7M6H - chains B and C of the 7 polymer chains in the assembly; structure by electron microscopy, 4.00 A resolution.

# Chain B (and C)
Name: Spike glycoprotein
Organism: Severe acute respiratory syndrome coronavirus 2
Notes: chain C of this document is another copy of the same molecule, construct and numbering; everything in this record applies to it too
Reference sequence: P0DTC2 (SPIKE_SARS2); residues 1-1213 here = UniProt positions 1-1213
Sequence (1259 residues; each row starts with the number of its first residue):
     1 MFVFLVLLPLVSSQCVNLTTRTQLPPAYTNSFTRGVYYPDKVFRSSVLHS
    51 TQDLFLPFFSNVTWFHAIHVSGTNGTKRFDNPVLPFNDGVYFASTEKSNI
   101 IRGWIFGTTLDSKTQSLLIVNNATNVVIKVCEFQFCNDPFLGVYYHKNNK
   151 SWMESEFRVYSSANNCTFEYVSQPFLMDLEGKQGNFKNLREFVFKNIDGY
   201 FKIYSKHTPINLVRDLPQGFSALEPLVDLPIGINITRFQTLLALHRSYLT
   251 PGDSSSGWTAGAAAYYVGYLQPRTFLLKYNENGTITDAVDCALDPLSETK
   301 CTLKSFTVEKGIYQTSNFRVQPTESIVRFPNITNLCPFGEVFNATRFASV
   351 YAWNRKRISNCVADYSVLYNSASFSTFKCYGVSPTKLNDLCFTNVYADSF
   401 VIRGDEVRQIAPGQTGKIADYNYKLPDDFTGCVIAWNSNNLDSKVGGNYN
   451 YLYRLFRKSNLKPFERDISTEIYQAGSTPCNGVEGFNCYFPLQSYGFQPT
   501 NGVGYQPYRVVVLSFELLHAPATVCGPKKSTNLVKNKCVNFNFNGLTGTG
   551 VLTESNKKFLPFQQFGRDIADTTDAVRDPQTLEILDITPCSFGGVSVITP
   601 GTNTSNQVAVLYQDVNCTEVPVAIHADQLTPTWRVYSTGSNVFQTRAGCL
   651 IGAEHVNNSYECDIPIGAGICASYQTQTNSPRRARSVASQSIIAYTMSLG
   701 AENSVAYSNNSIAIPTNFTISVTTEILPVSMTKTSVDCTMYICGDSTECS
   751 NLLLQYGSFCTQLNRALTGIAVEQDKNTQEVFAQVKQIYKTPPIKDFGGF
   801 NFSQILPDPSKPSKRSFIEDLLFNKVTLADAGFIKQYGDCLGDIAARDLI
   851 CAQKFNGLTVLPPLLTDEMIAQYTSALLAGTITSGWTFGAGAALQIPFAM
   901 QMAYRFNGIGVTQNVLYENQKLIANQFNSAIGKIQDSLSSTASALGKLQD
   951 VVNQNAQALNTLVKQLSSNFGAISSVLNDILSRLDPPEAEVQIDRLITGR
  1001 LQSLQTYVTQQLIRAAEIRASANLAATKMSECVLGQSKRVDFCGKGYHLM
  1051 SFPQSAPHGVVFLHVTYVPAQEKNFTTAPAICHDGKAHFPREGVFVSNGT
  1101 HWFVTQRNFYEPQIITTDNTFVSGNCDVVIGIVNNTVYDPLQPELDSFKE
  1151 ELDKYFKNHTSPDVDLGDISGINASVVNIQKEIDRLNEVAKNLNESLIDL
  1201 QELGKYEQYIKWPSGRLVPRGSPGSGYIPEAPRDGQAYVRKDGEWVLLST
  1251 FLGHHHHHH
Disordered / not traced: 1-26, 70-79, 144-164, 173-185, 246-262, 621-640, 677-688, 828-853, 1148-1259
Differences from the reference sequence: engineered mutation Pro986 (Lys in P0DTC2), Pro987 (Val in P0DTC2); expression tag (1214-1259)
Swiss-Prot annotation at these positions:
  - region: Asn280 to Cys301 (Putative superantigen), Arg403 to Asp405 (Integrin-binding motif), Asn448 to Phe456 (Immunodominant HLA epitope recognized by the CD8+), Pro681 to Ala684 (Putative superantigen), Ser816 to Tyr837 (Fusion peptide 1), Lys835 to Phe855 (Fusion peptide 2), Asp1163 to Glu1202 (Heptad repeat 2)
  - site (Cleavage): Arg685, Ser686, Arg815, Ser816
  - glycosylation: Asn17 (N-linked (GlcNAc...) (complex) asparagine), Asn61 (N-linked (GlcNAc...) (hybrid) asparagine), Asn74 (N-linked (GlcNAc...) (complex) asparagine), Asn122 (N-linked (GlcNAc...) (hybrid) asparagine), Asn149 (N-linked (GlcNAc...) (complex) asparagine), Asn165 (N-linked (GlcNAc...) (complex) asparagine), Asn234 (N-linked (GlcNAc...) (high mannose) asparagine), Asn282 (N-linked (GlcNAc...) (complex) asparagine), Thr323 (O-linked (GalNAc) threonine), Ser325 (O-linked (HexNAc...) serine), Asn331 (N-linked (GlcNAc...) (complex) asparagine), Asn343 (N-linked (GlcNAc...) (complex) asparagine), Asn603 (N-linked (GlcNAc...) (hybrid) asparagine), Asn616 (N-linked (GlcNAc...) (complex) asparagine), Asn657 (N-linked (GlcNAc...) (complex) asparagine), Thr676 (O-linked (GlcNAc...) threonine), Thr678 (O-linked (GlcNAc...) threonine), Asn709 (N-linked (GlcNAc...) (high mannose) asparagine), Asn717 (N-linked (GlcNAc...) (hybrid) asparagine), Asn801 (N-linked (GlcNAc...) (hybrid) asparagine) and 6 more in UniProt
Disulfide bonds: Cys131-Cys166, Cys291-Cys301, Cys336-Cys361, Cys379-Cys432, Cys391-Cys525, Cys480-Cys488, Cys538-Cys590, Cys617-Cys649, Cys662-Cys671, Cys738-Cys760, Cys743-Cys749, Cys1032-Cys1043, Cys1082-Cys1126
Glycans and other covalent adducts: N-acetylglucosamine (NAG) linked to Asn234, Asn282, Asn331, Asn616, Asn709, Asn717, Asn801, Asn1134

# Chain B / chain C interface
Contacting residue pairs - 157 pairs, chain B then chain C:
  Gln314(B) with Asn764(C)
  Asn317(B) with Thr739(C)
  Arg319(B) with Met740(C); Asp745(C), salt bridge
  Arg357(B) with Asp198(C), hydrogen bond (side chain-backbone); Gly199(C), hydrogen bond (side chain-backbone); Tyr200(C); Leu229(C); Pro230(C)
  Gly381(B) with Ile973(C); Arg983(C), hydrogen bond (backbone-side chain); Leu984(C)
  Val382(B) with Arg983(C)
  Ser383(B) with Arg983(C), hydrogen bond (backbone-backbone); Leu984(C), hydrogen bond (side chain-backbone); Asp985(C), hydrogen bond (side chain-backbone)
  Pro384(B) with Asp985(C)
  Thr385(B) with Asp985(C), hydrogen bond
  Lys386(B) with Leu981(C), hydrogen bond (side chain-backbone); Ser982(C); Leu984(C), hydrogen bond (side chain-backbone)
  Leu390(B) with Ser982(C)
  Asn394(B) with Tyr200(C), hydrogen bond
  Tyr396(B) with Asp198(C), hydrogen bond (side chain-backbone); Tyr200(C), hydrogen bond
  Thr430(B) with Arg983(C)
  Leu517(B) with Arg983(C)
  His519(B) with Lys41(C); Val42(C)
  Ala520(B) with Lys41(C)
  Pro521(B) with Lys41(C)
  Thr547(B) with Asn978(C)
  Thr549(B) with Asp745(C), hydrogen bond
  Lys557(B) with Phe43(C); Arg44(C); Ser45(C); Glu281(C)
  Lys558(B) with Phe43(C); Asn282(C)
  Phe559(B) with Phe43(C), hydrophobic
  Leu560(B) with Phe43(C), hydrophobic
  Phe562(B) with Lys41(C); Pro225(C)
  Gln563(B) with Tyr38(C); Lys41(C); Phe43(C)
  Gln564(B) with Lys41(C), hydrogen bond
  Phe565(B) with Val42(C); Phe43(C), hydrogen bond (backbone-backbone)
  Gly566(B) with Phe43(C)
  Arg567(B) with Val42(C); Phe43(C)
  Asp568(B) with Val47(C)
  Ile569(B) with Ser46(C); Val47(C), hydrophobic
  Ala570(B) with Val963(C), hydrophobic
  Asp571(B) with Ser967(C)
  Thr572(B) with Asn856(C)
  Pro589(B) with Phe855(C)
  Phe592(B) with Met740(C), hydrophobic; Thr859(C)
  Asp614(B) with Val860(C); Pro862(C)
  Pro665(B) with Leu864(C), hydrophobic
  Ala668(B) with Pro863(C), hydrogen bond (backbone-backbone); Leu864(C)
  Gly669(B) with Leu864(C), hydrogen bond (backbone-backbone); Met869(C)
  Ile670(B) with Leu864(C)
  Cys671(B) with Leu864(C), hydrophobic
  Met697(B) with Met869(C), hydrophobic
  Leu699(B) with Gln787(C); Ile788(C), hydrogen bond (backbone-backbone); Met869(C), hydrophobic; Gln872(C); Tyr873(C)
  Gly700(B) with Lys786(C); Gln787(C); Ile788(C)
  Ala701(B) with Gln787(C); Ile788(C), hydrogen bond (backbone-backbone)
  Glu702(B) with Ile788(C)
  Asn703(B) with Gln787(C), hydrogen bond; Ile788(C), hydrogen bond (backbone-backbone); Tyr789(C)
  Ser704(B) with Lys790(C)
  Val705(B) with Thr883(C); Gln895(C)
  Ala706(B) with Gln895(C)
  Tyr707(B) with Asp796(C); Phe797(C); Thr883(C); Ile896(C); Pro897(C), hydrophobic
  Asn709(B) with Asp796(C), hydrogen bond; Pro897(C)
  Ser711(B) with Gln895(C); Pro897(C)
  Ile712(B) with Gln895(C); Ile896(C), hydrophobic; Pro897(C)
  Ala713(B) with Leu894(C); Gln895(C), hydrogen bond (backbone-backbone)
  Pro715(B) with Leu894(C)
  Gln965(B) with Tyr756(C); Ser758(C), hydrogen bond
  Ser968(B) with Gln755(C); Tyr756(C), hydrogen bond (side chain-backbone); Gly757(C)
  Phe970(B) with Gln755(C); Tyr756(C); Phe759(C), hydrophobic
  Arg995(B) with Asp994(C), salt bridge
  Gln1002(B) with Phe759(C); Gln1005(C), hydrogen bond
  Ser1003(B) with Phe759(C)
  Thr1006(B) with Gln1005(C)
  Ile1013(B) with Leu1012(C), hydrophobic; Ile1013(C), hydrophobic; Ala1016(C), hydrophobic
  Arg1039(B) with Thr1027(C); Glu1031(C), salt bridge; Arg1039(C)
  Val1040(B) with Ser1030(C); Glu1031(C); Gly1035(C)
  Asp1041(B) with Gly889(C); Ser1030(C)
  Lys1045(B) with Gln784(C), hydrogen bond (side chain-backbone); Gly889(C), hydrogen bond (side chain-backbone)
  Gly1046(B) with Ala890(C)
  Tyr1047(B) with Trp886(C), hydrogen bond; Ala890(C), hydrophobic
  Val1068(B) with Ala890(C)
  Glu1072(B) with Ala892(C); Leu894(C)
  Thr1077(B) with Pro897(C); Met900(C)
  Pro1079(B) with Met900(C), hydrophobic; Tyr917(C)
  Phe1089(B) with Gln913(C); Asn914(C); Tyr917(C), hydrophobic
  Pro1090(B) with Gln913(C)
  Arg1091(B) with Asn907(C)
  Gly1093(B) with Tyr904(C), hydrogen bond (backbone-side chain)
  Val1094(B) with Tyr904(C), hydrogen bond (backbone-side chain)
  Arg1107(B) with Trp886(C)
  Phe1121(B) with Thr912(C); Asn914(C)
  Ser1123(B) with Asn914(C), hydrogen bond; Glu918(C)
  Gly1124(B) with Glu918(C), hydrogen bond (backbone-side chain)
  Val1128(B) with Glu918(C)
  Val1129(B) with Tyr917(C), hydrophobic
  Ile1130(B) with Gln920(C)
  Leu1141(B) with Leu1141(C), hydrophobic
Other interface residues (no listed pair), chain B (104 interface residues in all): Glu516, Ala647, Ile666, Gly667, Ser708, Lys947, Thr961, Asn969, Gly999, Glu1017, Lys1038, Phe1042, Ala1078, Asn1108, Leu1145
Other interface residues (no listed pair), chain C (101 interface residues in all): Asp40, Leu226, Thr284, Asp737, Gln762, Arg765, Thr768, Lys776, Val785, Pro792, Gly857, Thr866, Ile882, Thr887, Gly891, Phe898, Arg1019, Leu1034, Lys1038, Glu1144

# Overview
104 residues of chain B face 101 of chain C across their interface; the contacts include 33 hydrogen bonds and
3 salt bridges. Polar contacts include Arg319(B)-Asp745(C), Arg995(B)-Asp994(C) and Arg1039(B)-Glu1031(C).
N-acetylglucosamine is covalently linked to Asn234(B), Asn282(B), Asn331(B), Asn616(B), Asn709(B) and
Asn717(B) and 2 more.
Both chains are Spike glycoprotein (Severe acute respiratory syndrome coronavirus 2). Entry 7M6H (Structure of
the SARS-CoV-2 S 2P trimer in complex with the human neutralizing antibody Fab fragment ...) was determined by
electron microscopy together with 7M6E from the same study.
